Entry 8WOD (electron microscopy, 3.67 A resolution); this record covers chains L and T of the 13 polymer chains in the assembly.

Chain L:
Molecule: Helicase HerA central domain-containing protein
Organism: Paenibacillus sp. 453mf
Amino-acid sequence (696 residues; row label = number of the first residue in the row):
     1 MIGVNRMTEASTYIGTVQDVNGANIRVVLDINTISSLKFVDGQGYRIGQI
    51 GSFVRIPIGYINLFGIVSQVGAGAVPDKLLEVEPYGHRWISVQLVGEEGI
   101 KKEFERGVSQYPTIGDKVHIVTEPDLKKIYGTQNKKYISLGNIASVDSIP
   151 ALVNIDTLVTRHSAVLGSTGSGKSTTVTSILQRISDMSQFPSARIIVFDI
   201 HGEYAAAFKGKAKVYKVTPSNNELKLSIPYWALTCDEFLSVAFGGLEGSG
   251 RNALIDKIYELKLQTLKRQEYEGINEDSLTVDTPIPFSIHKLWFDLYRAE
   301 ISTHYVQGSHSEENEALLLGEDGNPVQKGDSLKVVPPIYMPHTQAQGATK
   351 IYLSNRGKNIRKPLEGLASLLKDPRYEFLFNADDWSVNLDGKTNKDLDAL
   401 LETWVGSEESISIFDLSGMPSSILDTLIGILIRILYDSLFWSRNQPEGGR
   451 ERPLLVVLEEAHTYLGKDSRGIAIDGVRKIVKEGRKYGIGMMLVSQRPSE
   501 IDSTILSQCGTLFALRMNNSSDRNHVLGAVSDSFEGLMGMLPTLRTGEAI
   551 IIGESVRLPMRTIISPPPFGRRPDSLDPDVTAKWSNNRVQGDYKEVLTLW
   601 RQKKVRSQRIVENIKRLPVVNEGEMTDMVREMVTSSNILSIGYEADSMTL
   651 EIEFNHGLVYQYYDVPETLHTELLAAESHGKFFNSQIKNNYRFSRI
Disordered / not traced: 1-7, 620-635

Chain T:
Molecule: SIR2-like domain-containing protein
Organism: Paenibacillus sp. 453mf
Reference sequence: A0A1I6T0R8 (A0A1I6T0R8_9BACL); numbering as in UniProt (aligned over 1-381)
Amino-acid sequence (381 residues; each row starts with the number of its first residue):
     1 MDHSITASYYDTTQQLSLLKHVLSEDKRPIAFIIAAGCPVSIRHNDAPLI
    51 PDVAGLTRKISDSFGGNPDSLLMKIIQNLKTTIPNPTIEDILSYIRLLQQ
   101 IPMSGKIHDVENSVINALEESICELIEEEVNVDLPGNATPYHKIAAWINS
   151 INREHQVEIFTTNYDLLMEQALEELNVPYFDGFVGSKRAFFDIRTIEENK
   201 LPSRWSKLWKLHGSINWQLDKQTQTIWRGTPSKGCSLIHPSHLKYDQSRK
   251 MPYLVMMDQLKLFLNQPSAILITCGYSYKDQHINEVLSQGLQTNPNALIY
   301 GLQYDVLENYQEAKDMALKRSNLILLAKDRAIIGKKEGEWKPDPQSSQDN
   351 DPLLFFKLGDFQHLASFLEEISQYDWSKQND
Disordered / not traced: 1-7, 65-67, 246-250, 343-353, 374-381

How chain L and chain T interact:
Residue-residue contacts (9; chain L residue first):
  Leu37(L) with Leu18(T), hydrophobic; His21(T); Arg28(T)
  Phe39(L) with Leu18(T), hydrophobic; Val22(T), hydrophobic; Leu298(T), hydrophobic
  Gly42(L) with Ile333(T)
  Gly44(L) with Leu18(T)
  Arg46(L) with His21(T)
Interface residues without a listed pair, chain L (8 interface residues in all): Ile34, Asp41, Gln43
Interface residues without a listed pair, chain T (9 interface residues in all): Lys27, Ile324, Gly334

In short:
Chain L and chain T form an interface of 8 and 9 residues respectively.
Here chain L is Helicase HerA central domain-containing protein and chain T is SIR2-like domain-containing
protein, both from Paenibacillus sp. 453mf. Entry 8WOD (Cryo-EM structure of SIR2/HerA complex) was determined
by electron microscopy.
